PDB entry 9QK4 | X-ray diffraction, 2.00 A resolution | chain A

Chain A:
Molecule: SlPYL1-NIO
Organism: Solanum lycopersicum
UniProtKB: A0A3Q7HTY9 (A0A3Q7HTY9_SOLLC); residues 2-232 here correspond to UniProt positions 1-231 (UniProt number = residue number - 1)
Chain sequence (232 residues; numbered 2 to 233; the number before each row is that of its first residue):
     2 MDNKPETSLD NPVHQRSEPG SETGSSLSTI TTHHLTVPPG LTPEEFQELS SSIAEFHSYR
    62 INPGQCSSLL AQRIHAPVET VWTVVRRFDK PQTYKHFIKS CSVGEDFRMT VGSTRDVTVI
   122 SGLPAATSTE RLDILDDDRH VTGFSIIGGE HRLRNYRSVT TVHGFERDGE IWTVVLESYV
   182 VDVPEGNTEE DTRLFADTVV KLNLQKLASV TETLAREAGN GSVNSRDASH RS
Unresolved in the structure: 2-27, 220-233
Differences from the reference sequence: expression tag (233)
Ligand contacts: ferulic acid (FER; 3-(4-hydroxy-3-methoxyphenyl)-2-propenoic acid): Lys-96, His-97, Phe-98, Ile-99, Val-118, Val-120, Ser-122, Ser-129, Glu-131, Ile-147, His-152, Arg-153, Leu-154, Phe-196, Asn-204

In short:
Ligands of chain A: ferulic acid.
Chain A is SlPYL1-NIO (Solanum lycopersicum); the structure, X-ray crystal structure of SlPYL1-Ferulic Acid
complex, was determined by X-ray diffraction together with 9QK3, 9QK5 and 9QK6 from the same study.
